Entry 7NAX (electron microscopy, 2.96 A resolution); this record covers chains A and H of the 20 polymer chains in the assembly.

[Chain A]
Molecule: 16S rRNA
Organism: Escherichia coli
Sequence (1542 nucleotides; numbered 1 to 1542; the number before each row is that of its first residue):
     1 AAAUUGAAGA GUUUGAUCAU GGCUCAGAUU GAACGCUGGC GGCAGGCCUA ACACAUGCAA
    61 GUCGAACGGU AACAGGAAGA AGCUUGCUUC UUUGCUGACG AGUGGCGGAC GGGUGAGUAA
   121 UGUCUGGGAA ACUGCCUGAU GGAGGGGGAU AACUACUGGA AACGGUAGCU AAUACCGCAU
   181 AACGUCGCAA GACCAAAGAG GGGGACCUUC GGGCCUCUUG CCAUCGGAUG UGCCCAGAUG
   241 GGAUUAGCUA GUAGGUGGGG UAACGGCUCA CCUAGGCGAC GAUCCCUAGC UGGUCUGAGA
   301 GGAUGACCAG CCACACUGGA ACUGAGACAC GGUCCAGACU CCUACGGGAG GCAGCAGUGG
   361 GGAAUAUUGC ACAAUGGGCG CAAGCCUGAU GCAGCCAUGC CGCGUGUAUG AAGAAGGCCU
   421 UCGGGUUGUA AAGUACUUUC AGCGGGGAGG AAGGGAGUAA AGUUAAUACC UUUGCUCAUU
   481 GACGUUACCC GCAGAAGAAG CACCGGCUAA CUCCGUGCCA GCAGCCXCGG UAAUACGGAG
   541 GGUGCAAGCG UUAAUCGGAA UUACUGGGCG UAAAGCGCAC GCAGGCGGUU UGUUAAGUCA
   601 GAUGUGAAAU CCCCGGGCUC AACCUGGGAA CUGCAUCUGA UACUGGCAAG CUUGAGUCUC
   661 GUAGAGGGGG GUAGAAUUCC AGGUGUAGCG GUGAAAUGCG UAGAGAUCUG GAGGAAUACC
   721 GGUGGCGAAG GCGGCCCCCU GGACGAAGAC UGACGCUCAG GUGCGAAAGC GUGGGGAGCA
   781 AACAGGAUUA GAUACCCUGG UAGUCCACGC CGUAAACGAU GUCGACUUGG AGGUUGUGCC
   841 CUUGAGGCGU GGCUUCCGGA GCUAACGCGU UAAGUCGACC GCCUGGGGAG UACGGCCGCA
   901 AGGUUAAAAC UCAAAUGAAU UGACGGGGGC CCGCACAAGC GGUGGAGCAU GUGGUUUAAU
   961 UCGAUGXAAC GCGAAGAACC UUACCUGGUC UUGACAUCCA CGGAAGUUUU CAGAGAUGAG
  1021 AAUGUGCCUU CGGGAACCGU GAGACAGGUG CUGCAUGGCU GUCGUCAGCU CGUGUUGUGA
  1081 AAUGUUGGGU UAAGUCCCGC AACGAGCGCA ACCCUUAUCC UUUGUUGCCA GCGGUCCGGC
  1141 CGGGAACUCA AAGGAGACUG CCAGUGAUAA ACUGGAGGAA GGUGGGGAUG ACGUCAAGUC
  1201 AUCAUGGCCC UUACGACCAG GGCUACACAC GUGCUACAAU GGCGCAUACA AAGAGAAGCG
  1261 ACCUCGCGAG AGCAAGCGGA CCUCAUAAAG UGCGUCGUAG UCCGGAUUGG AGUCUGCAAC
  1321 UCGACUCCAU GAAGUCGGAA UCGCUAGUAA UCGUGGAUCA GAAUGCCACG GUGAAUACGU
  1381 UCCCGGGCCU UGUACACACC GCCCGUXACA CCAUGGGAGU GGGUUGCAAA AGAAGUAGGU
  1441 AGCUUAACCU UCGGGAGGGC GCUUACCACU UUGUGAUUCA UGACUGGGGU GAAGUCGUAA
  1501 CAAGGUAACC GUAGGGGAAC CUGCGGUUGG AUCACCUCCU UA
Disordered / not traced: 1401-1407, 1495-1501, 1541-1542
Modified / non-standard residues: PSU (pseudouridine-5'-monophosphate) at position 516, G7M (N7-methyl-guanosine-5'-monophosphate) at position 527, 2MG (2N-methylguanosine-5'-monophosphate) at position 966, 5MC (5-methylcytidine-5'-monophosphate) at position 967, 2MG (2N-methylguanosine-5'-monophosphate) at position 1207, 4OC (4n,o2'-methylcytidine-5'-monophosphate) at position 1402, 5MC (5-methylcytidine-5'-monophosphate) at position 1407, UR3 (3-methyluridine-5'-monophoshate) at position 1498, 2MG (2N-methylguanosine-5'-monophosphate) at position 1516, MA6 (6N-dimethyladenosine-5'-monophoshate) at position 1518, MA6 (6N-dimethyladenosine-5'-monophoshate) at position 1519
Ion coordination: Mg2+ site 1 near U14 (its only coordinating residue here); Mg2+ site 2 near G21 (its only coordinating residue here); Mg2+ site 3: C48, G115; Mg2+ site 4 near A53 (its only coordinating residue here); Mg2+ site 5 near U56 (its only coordinating residue here); Mg2+ site 6: A59, U387; Mg2+ site 7 near A66 (its only coordinating residue here); Mg2+ site 8 near G100 (its only coordinating residue here); Mg2+ site 9: A109, G331; Mg2+ site 10 near G111 (its only coordinating residue here); Mg2+ site 11 near G113 (its only coordinating residue here); Mg2+ site 12: A116, G117, G289; 66 more Mg2+ sites not listed
What the authors report for this chain:
  - contacts within the chain: U921-A1534, A923-U1532, A1507-G1530 (pi stacking)
  - conformationally variable residues (register shift): U1393 to A1396

[Chain H]
Name: 30S ribosomal protein S8
Organism: Escherichia coli
UniProt: C3SR12 (C3SR12_ECOLX); residue numbers follow UniProt; this construct covers 1-130
Amino-acid sequence (130 residues; numbered 1 to 130; the number before each row is that of its first residue):
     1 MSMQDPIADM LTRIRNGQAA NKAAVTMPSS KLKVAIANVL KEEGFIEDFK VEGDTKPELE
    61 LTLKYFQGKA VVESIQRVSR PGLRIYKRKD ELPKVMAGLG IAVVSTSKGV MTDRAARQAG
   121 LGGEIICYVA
Disordered / not traced: 1

[How chain A and chain H interact]
Residue-residue contacts - 71 pairs, chain A then chain H:
  C586(A) with Gln4(H), hydrogen bond to the sugar; Pro81(H), phosphate contact
  G587(A) with Gln4(H), sugar contact; Pro81(H), phosphate contact; Arg84(H), salt bridge to the phosphate
  G588(A) with Pro6(H), phosphate contact
  U589(A) with Pro6(H), phosphate contact; Ser30(H), phosphate contact
  U590(A) with Ser30(H), phosphate contact; Lys31(H), hydrogen bond to the phosphate
  U591(A) with Lys31(H), salt bridge to the phosphate
  G597(A) with Tyr86(H), hydrogen bond to the base
  U598(A) with Tyr86(H), sugar contact
  C599(A) with Lys87(H), sugar contact; Arg88(H), phosphate contact; Lys89(H), phosphate contact; Leu121(H), sugar contact; Gly122(H), hydrogen bond to the sugar; Gly123(H), sugar contact
  A600(A) with Arg88(H), phosphate contact; Lys89(H), hydrogen bond to the phosphate; Gly120(H), sugar contact; Leu121(H), sugar contact
  G601(A) with Lys89(H), phosphate contact
  U632(A) with Arg88(H), sugar contact
  G633(A) with Arg88(H), salt bridge to the phosphate
  A640(A) with Ser107(H), hydrogen bond to the sugar; Lys108(H), sugar contact
  U641(A) with Ser107(H), sugar contact
  A642(A) with Ser105(H), hydrogen bond to the base; Thr106(H), base contact; Ser107(H), base contact; Gly109(H), sugar contact; Val110(H), sugar contact
  C643(A) with Lys31(H), salt bridge to the phosphate; Ser105(H), hydrogen bond to the sugar; Glu124(H), hydrogen bond to the sugar
  U644(A) with Arg84(H), sugar contact
  U653(A) with Thr55(H), base contact; Lys56(H), salt bridge to the phosphate
  G755(A) with Gln4(H), base contact
  C756(A) with Ser2(H), hydrogen bond to the sugar; Gln4(H), base contact
  C823(A) with Ser2(H), hydrogen bond to the sugar
  G824(A) with Ser2(H), hydrogen bond to the sugar; Met3(H), sugar contact
  A825(A) with Met3(H), sugar contact; Asp9(H), hydrogen bond to the sugar; Arg13(H), hydrogen bond to the sugar
  C826(A) with Arg13(H), sugar contact; Asn16(H), hydrogen bond to the base
  U827(A) with Asn16(H), sugar contact; Ala20(H), phosphate contact
  U828(A) with Lys22(H), phosphate contact
  G874(A) with Asn16(H), base contact
  U875(A) with Thr12(H), base contact; Arg15(H), hydrogen bond to the sugar; Asn16(H), hydrogen bond to the sugar
  C876(A) with Ala8(H), sugar contact; Thr12(H), hydrogen bond to the sugar; Arg15(H), hydrogen bond to the phosphate
  G877(A) with Ser2(H), hydrogen bond to the base; Asp5(H), sugar contact; Ala8(H), sugar contact; Arg80(H), phosphate contact; Pro81(H), phosphate contact
  A878(A) with Gln4(H), hydrogen bond to the sugar; Arg80(H), salt bridge to the phosphate; Pro81(H), phosphate contact; Gly82(H), hydrogen bond to the phosphate
  C879(A) with Gly82(H), phosphate contact
Other interface residues (no listed pair), chain A (35 interface residues in all): C651, U652
Other interface residues (no listed pair), chain H (39 interface residues in all): Ser29, Leu32, Leu83

[Summary]
Chain A and chain H form an interface of 35 and 39 residues respectively, with 22 hydrogen bonds and 6 salt
bridges. Among the polar pairs are G597(A)-Tyr86(H), A642(A)-Ser105(H) and C826(A)-Asn16(H). The paper reports
conformational variability at U1393(A); contacts within the chain involving U921(A), A1534(A) and A923(A)
among others.
Chain A is 16S rRNA and chain H is 30S ribosomal protein S8, both from Escherichia coli; the structure,
Complete Bacterial 30S ribosomal subunit assembly complex state I (Consensus Refinement), was determined by
electron microscopy, deposited together with 7AF3, 7AF5, 7AF8, 7AFA, 7AFD, 7AFH and 17 further entries.
